PDB entry 9CQN | electron microscopy, 2.37 A resolution | chains C and D of the 4 polymer chains in the assembly

Chain C:
Protein: Hemoglobin subunit alpha
Organism: Homo sapiens
Reference sequence: P69905 (HBA_HUMAN); residues 2-140 here correspond to UniProt positions 3-141 (UniProt number = residue number + 1)
Chain sequence (139 residues; numbered 2 to 140; the number before each row is that of its first residue):
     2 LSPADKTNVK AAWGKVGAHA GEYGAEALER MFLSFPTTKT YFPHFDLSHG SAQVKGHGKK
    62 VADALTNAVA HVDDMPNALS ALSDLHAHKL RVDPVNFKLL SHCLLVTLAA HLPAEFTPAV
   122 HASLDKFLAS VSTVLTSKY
Metal / ion sites: heme Fe near His87 (its only coordinating residue here)
Small-molecule neighbours:
  - heme (HEM): Met32, Thr39, Tyr42, Phe43, His45, Phe46, His58, Lys61, Val62, Ala65, Leu66, Leu83, Leu86, His87, Leu91, Val93, Asn97, Phe98, Leu101, Leu105, Leu136
  - oxygen molecule (OXY): Leu29, Phe43, His58, Val62, Leu101
UniProt features mapped onto this chain:
  - binding site (O2): His58
  - binding site (heme b): His87
  - site: Thr8, Asn9 (Microbial infection: Cleavage), Lys11 (Not glycated), Ala13, Trp14 (Microbial infection: Cleavage), Tyr24, Gly25 (Microbial infection: Cleavage), Leu29, Glu30 (Microbial infection: Cleavage), His45, Phe46 (Microbial infection: Cleavage), Asp47, Leu48 (Microbial infection: Cleavage), Ser52, Ala53 (Microbial infection: Cleavage), Val55, Lys56 (Microbial infection: Cleavage), Lys56 (Not glycated), Gly59, Lys60 (Microbial infection: Cleavage), Lys60 (Not glycated), Lys90 (Not glycated), Leu91, Arg92 (Microbial infection: Cleavage), Lys99 (Not glycated), Leu106, Val107 (Microbial infection: Cleavage), Thr108, Leu109 (Microbial infection: Cleavage), Val121, His122 (Microbial infection: Cleavage), Ser133, Thr134 (Microbial infection: Cleavage)
  - modified residue: Ser3 (Phosphoserine), Lys7 (N6-succinyllysine), Thr8 (Phosphothreonine), Lys11 (N6-succinyllysine), Lys16 (N6-acetyllysine), Tyr24 (Phosphotyrosine), Ser35 (Phosphoserine), Lys40 (N6-succinyllysine), Ser49 (Phosphoserine), Ser102 (Phosphoserine), Thr108 (Phosphothreonine), Ser124 (Phosphoserine), Ser131 (Phosphoserine), Thr134 (Phosphothreonine), Thr137 (Phosphothreonine), Ser138 (Phosphoserine)
  - glycosylation (N-linked (Glc) (glycation) lysine): Lys7, Lys16, Lys40, Lys61

Chain D:
Protein: Hemoglobin subunit beta
Organism: Homo sapiens
Reference sequence: P68871 (HBB_HUMAN); residues 2-146 here correspond to UniProt positions 3-147 (UniProt number = residue number + 1)
Chain sequence (145 residues; each row starts with the number of its first residue):
     2 HLTPEEKSAV TALWGKVNVD EVGGEALGRL LVVYPWTQRF FESFGDLSTP DAVMGNPKVK
    62 AHGKKVLGAF SDGLAHLDNL KGTFATLSEL HCDKLHVDPE NFRLLGNVLV CVLAHHFGKE
   122 FTPPVQAAYQ KVVAGVANAL AHKYH
Metal / ion sites: heme Fe: His92 (together with oxygen molecule)
Small-molecule neighbours: heme / oxygen molecule: Leu28, Leu31, Thr38, Phe41, Phe42, His63, Lys66, Val67, Ala70, Phe71, Phe85, Leu88, Leu91, His92, Lys95, Leu96, Val98, Asn102, Phe103, Leu106, Leu141
UniProt features mapped onto this chain:
  - binding site ((2R)-2,3-bisphosphoglycerate): His2, Lys82, His143
  - binding site (heme b): His63, His92
  - site: Glu7, Lys8 (Microbial infection: Cleavage), Gly25, Glu26 (Microbial infection: Cleavage), Gly29, Arg30 (Microbial infection: Cleavage), Tyr35, Pro36 (Microbial infection: Cleavage), Trp37, Thr38 (Microbial infection: Cleavage), Phe45, Gly46 (Microbial infection: Cleavage), Asp52, Ala53 (Microbial infection: Cleavage), Gly56, Asn57 (Microbial infection: Cleavage), Lys59 (Not glycated), Phe71, Ser72 (Microbial infection: Cleavage), Gly74, Leu75 (Microbial infection: Cleavage), Lys82 (Not glycated), Thr84, Phe85 (Microbial infection: Cleavage), His92, Cys93 (Microbial infection: Cleavage), Lys95 (Not glycated), Arg104, Leu105 (Microbial infection: Cleavage), Leu110, Val111 (Microbial infection: Cleavage), Gly119, Lys120 (Microbial infection: Cleavage), Phe122, Thr123 (Microbial infection: Cleavage), Ala128, Ala129 (Microbial infection: Cleavage) and 2 more in UniProt
  - modified residue: Ser9 (Phosphoserine), Thr12 (Phosphothreonine), Ser44 (Phosphoserine), Thr50 (Phosphothreonine), Lys59 (N6-acetyllysine), Lys82 (N6-acetyllysine), Thr87 (Phosphothreonine), Cys93 (S-nitrosocysteine), Lys144 (N6-acetyllysine)
  - glycosylation (N-linked (Glc) (glycation) lysine): Lys8, Lys17, Lys66, Lys120, Lys144

Chain C / chain D interface:
Pairs across the interface (38):
  Glu30(C) with Pro124(D)
  Arg31(C) with Phe122(D), hydrogen bond (side chain-backbone); Thr123(D); Pro124(D); Gln127(D), hydrogen bond
  Leu34(C) with Pro124(D), hydrophobic; Pro125(D); Ala128(D)
  Ser35(C) with Gln127(D); Ala128(D); Gln131(D)
  Phe36(C) with Gln131(D)
  His103(C) with Asn108(D), hydrogen bond; Val111(D); Cys112(D); Gln127(D); Gln131(D), hydrogen bond
  Val107(C) with Val111(D), hydrophobic; Cys112(D), hydrophobic; Ala115(D); Gln127(D)
  Ala110(C) with Cys112(D); Ala115(D); His116(D)
  Ala111(C) with Ala115(D); Gly119(D)
  Pro114(C) with His116(D), hydrogen bond (backbone-side chain)
  Phe117(C) with Arg30(D), hydrogen bond (backbone-side chain); His116(D), hydrogen bond (backbone-side chain)
  Thr118(C) with Arg30(D), hydrogen bond (backbone-side chain)
  Pro119(C) with Arg30(D); Val33(D); Met55(D), hydrophobic
  His122(C) with Arg30(D), hydrogen bond; Val34(D)
  Ala123(C) with Val34(D), hydrophobic
  Asp126(C) with Val34(D); Tyr35(D)
Also at the interface, not in a pair above, chain C (19 interface residues in all): Lys99, Cys104, Leu106
Also at the interface, not in a pair above, chain D (20 interface residues in all): Arg104, Lys120

Summary:
19 residues of chain C face 20 of chain D across their interface, with 9 hydrogen bonds. Polar contacts
include Arg31(C)-Phe122(D), Arg31(C)-Gln127(D) and His103(C)-Asn108(D). Bound to chain C: heme and oxygen
molecule. Ligands of chain D: heme / oxygen molecule.
Chain C is Hemoglobin subunit alpha and chain D is Hemoglobin subunit beta, both from Homo sapiens; the
structure, Human OxyHb (C2 symmetry) obtained using the SPT Labtech chameleon In the presence of 25 uM ...,
was determined by electron microscopy (same publication as 9CQM, 9CQO, 9CQP, 9CQQ, 9CQR, 9CQS and 12 further
entries).
